Entry 2P8M (X-ray diffraction, 2.70 A resolution); this record covers chains B and C of the 3 polymer chains in the assembly.

Chain B:
Name: nmAb 2F5, heavy chain
Source organism: Homo sapiens
Chain sequence (235 residues; row label = number of the first residue in the row; note: 1 number in that range is skipped by the numbering (no residue carries it; nothing is unmodelled there); a row labelled like 35A-35B holds insertion residues (35A, then the next letters in order)):
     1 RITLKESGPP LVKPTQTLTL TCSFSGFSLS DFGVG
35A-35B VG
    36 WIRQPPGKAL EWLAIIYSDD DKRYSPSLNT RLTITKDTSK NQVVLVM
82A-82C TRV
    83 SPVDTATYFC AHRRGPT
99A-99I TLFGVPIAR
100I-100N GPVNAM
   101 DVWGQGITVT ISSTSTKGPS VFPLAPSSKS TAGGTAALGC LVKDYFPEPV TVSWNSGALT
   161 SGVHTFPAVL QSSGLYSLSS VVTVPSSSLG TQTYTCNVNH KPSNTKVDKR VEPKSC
Not modelled in the structure: 99A-99I, 128-133, 214-216
Disulfides: Cys22-Cys92, Cys140-Cys196

Chain C:
Name: gp41 peptide
Chain sequence (13 residues; each row starts with the number of its first residue; numbers below 1 keep their minus sign (Glu-2 is residue -2)):
    -2 ELLELDKWAS LWN
Not modelled in the structure: 7-10

Chain B / chain C interface:
Residue-residue contacts - 10 pairs, chain B then chain C:
  Gly33(B) - Trp5(C)
  Tyr52(B) - Asp3(C)  hydrogen bond
  Tyr52(B) - Lys4(C)
  Asp54(B) - Lys4(C)  salt bridge
  Asp56(B) - Lys4(C)  salt bridge
  Arg58(B) - Glu1(C)  salt bridge
  Arg95(B) - Asp3(C)  salt bridge
  Arg95(B) - Trp5(C)
  Pro98(B) - Trp5(C)
  Val100K(B) - Trp5(C)
Other interface residues (no listed pair), chain B (9 interface residues in all): Phe32

In short:
9 residues of chain B face 4 of chain C across their interface; the contacts include 1 hydrogen bond and 4
salt bridges. Among the polar pairs are Asp54(B)-Lys4(C), Asp56(B)-Lys4(C) and Arg58(B)-Glu1(C).
Chain B is nmAb 2F5, heavy chain (Homo sapiens) and chain C is gp41 peptide; the structure, Crystal structure
of the HIV-1 Cross Neutralizing Monoclonal Antibody 2F5 in complex with gp41 Peptide ELLELDKWASLWN ..., was
determined by X-ray diffraction, deposited together with 2P8L, 2P8P, 2PR4, 3D0V, 3DRO and 3DRQ.
